PDB entry 8WRC | X-ray diffraction, 3.59 A resolution | chains A and I of the 22 polymer chains in the assembly

== Chain A ==
Molecule: 16S rRNA
From: Thermus thermophilus HB8
Sequence (1522 nucleotides; each row starts with the number of its first residue; note: 42 numbers in that range are skipped by the numbering (no residue carries them; nothing is unmodelled there); a row labelled like 190A-190L holds insertion residues (190A, then the next letters in order); numbering starts at 0):
     0 UUUGUUGGAG AGUCUGAUCC UGGCUCAGGG UGAACGCUGG CGGCGUGCCU AAGACAUGCA
    60 AGUCGUGCGG G
    73 CCGCGGGGUU UU
    88 ACUCCG
    95 UGGUC
   101 AGCGGCGGAC GGGUGAGUAA CGCGUGGGU
  129A G
   130 ACCUACCCGG AAGAGGGGGA CAACCCGGGG AAACUCGGGC UAAUCCCCCA UGUGGACCCG
   190 C
190A-190L CCCUUGGGGUGU
   191 GUCCAAAGGG CUUU
   216 GCCCGCUUCC GGAUGGGCCC GCGUCCCAUC AGCUAGUUGG UGGGGUAAUG GCCCACCAAG
   276 GCGACGACGG GUAGCCGGUC UGAGAGGAUG GCCGGCCACA GGGGCACUGA GACACGGGCC
   336 CCACUCCUAC GGGAGGCAGC AGUUAGGAAU CUUCCGCAAU GGGCGCAAGC CUGACGGAGC
   396 GACGCCGCUU GGAGGAAGAA GCCCUUCGGG GUGUAAACUC CUGAA
   442 CCCGGGACGA AACCCCCGAC GA
   474 GGGGACUGAC GGUACCGGG
   494 GUAAUAGCGC CGGCCAACUC CGUGCCAGCA GCCXCGGUAA UACGGAGGGC GCGAGCGUUA
   554 CCCGGAUUCA CUGGGCGUAA AGGGCGUGUA GGCGGCCUGG GGCGUCCCAU GUGAAAGACC
   614 ACGGCUCAAC CGUGGGGGAG CGUGGGAUAC GCUCAGGCUA GACGGUGGGA GAGGGUGGUG
   674 GAAUUCCCGG AGUAGCGGUG AAAUGCGCAG AUACCGGGAG GAACGCCGAU GGCGAAGGCA
   734 GCCACCUGGU CCACCCGUGA CGCUGAGGCG CGAAAGCGUG GGGAGCAAAC CGGAUUAGAU
   794 ACCCGGGUAG UCCACGCCCU AAACGAUGCG CGCUAGGUCU CUGGGUCU
   848 CCUGGGGGCC GAAGCUAACG CGUUAAGCGC GCCGCCUGGG GAGUACGGCC GCAAGGCUGA
   908 AACUCAAAGG AAUUGACGGG GGCCCGCACA AGCGGUGGAG CAUGUGGUUU AAUUCGAAGX
   968 AACGCGAAGA ACCUUACCAG GCCUUGACAU GCUAGG
 1003A G
  1004 AACCCGGGUG AAAGCCUGGG GUGCCCC
1030A-1030D GCGA
  1031 GGGGAGCCCU AGCACAGGUG CUGCAUGGCC GUCGUCAGCU CGUGCCGUGA GGUGUUGGGU
  1091 UAAGUCCCGC AACGAGCGCA ACCCCCGCCG UUAGUUGCCA GCGGUUCGGC CGGGCACUCU
  1151 AACGGGACUG CCCGCGAAA
  1171 GCGGGAGGAA GGAGGGGACG ACGUCUGGUC AGCAUGGCCC UUACGGCCUG GGCGACACAC
  1231 GUGCUACAAU GCCCACUACA AAGCGAUGCC ACCCGGCAAC GGGGAGCUAA UCGCAAAAAG
  1291 GUGGGCCCAG UUCGGAUUGG GGUCUGCAAC CCGACCCCAU GAAGCCGGAA UCGCUAGUAA
  1351 UCGCGGAUCA G
 1361A C
  1362 CAUGCCGCGG UGAAUACGUU CCCGGGCCUU GUACACACXG CCXGUXACGC CAUGGGAGCG
  1422 GGCUCUACCC GAAGUCGCCG GG
  1446 AGCCUACGGG
  1459 CAGGCGCCGA GGGUAGGGCC CGUGACUGGG GCGAAGUCGU AACAAGGUAG CUGUACCGGA
  1519 AGGUGCGGCU GGAUCCACUC CUUUCU
Unresolved in the structure: 0-4, 1533-1538
Construct notes: conflict U0, C13 (U in NR_037066), C1534 (A1507 in NR_037066), A1535 (C1508 in NR_037066), C1543 (U1514 in NR_037066); insertion (1027, 1031, 1244-1245, 1540-1541)
Modified positions: PSU (pseudouridine-5'-monophosphate) at position 516, G7M (N7-methyl-guanosine-5'-monophosphate) at position 527, M2G (N2-dimethylguanosine-5'-monophosphate) at position 966, 5MC (5-methylcytidine-5'-monophosphate) at position 967, 2MG (2N-methylguanosine-5'-monophosphate) at position 1207, 5MC (5-methylcytidine-5'-monophosphate) at position 1400, 4OC (4n,o2'-methylcytidine-5'-monophosphate) at position 1402, 5MC (5-methylcytidine-5'-monophosphate) at position 1404, 5MC (5-methylcytidine-5'-monophosphate) at position 1407, UR3 (3-methyluridine-5'-monophoshate) at position 1498, MA6 (6N-dimethyladenosine-5'-monophoshate) at position 1518, MA6 (6N-dimethyladenosine-5'-monophoshate) at position 1519, PSU (pseudouridine-5'-monophosphate) at position 1540, PSU (pseudouridine-5'-monophosphate) at position 1541
Covalent attachments: covalent link 5MC_1407/G1494
Bound ions: Mg2+ site 1: U5 (shared with 1 residue of chain H); Mg2+ site 2 near G21 (its only coordinating residue here); Mg2+ site 3: C48, U49, G115; Mg2+ site 4: C58, U387, G388; Mg2+ site 5: A59, U387; Mg2+ site 6 near G70 (its only coordinating residue here); Mg2+ site 7: G80, U81; Mg2+ site 8 near U82 (its only coordinating residue here); Mg2+ site 9: U83, U84; Mg2+ site 10: G107, G326; Mg2+ site 11: A109, G331; Mg2+ site 12 near G111 (its only coordinating residue here); 121 more Mg2+ sites not listed

== Chain I ==
Name: 30S ribosomal protein S9
From: Thermus thermophilus HB8
Reference sequence: P80374 (RS9_THET8); residues 1-128 here = UniProt positions 1-128
Amino-acid sequence (128 residues; row label = number of the first residue in the row):
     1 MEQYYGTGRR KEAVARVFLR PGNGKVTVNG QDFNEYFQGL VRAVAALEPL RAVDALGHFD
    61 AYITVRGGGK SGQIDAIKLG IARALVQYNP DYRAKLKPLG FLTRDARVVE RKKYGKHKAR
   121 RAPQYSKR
Unresolved in the structure: 1
Bound ions: Mg2+ site 1 near Glu-2 (its only coordinating residue here); Mg2+ site 2 near Glu-12 (its only coordinating residue here); Mg2+ site 3: Arg-16 (shared with U1148(A) of chain A)

== Interface between chain A and chain I ==
Contacting residue pairs - 100 pairs, chain A then chain I:
  G941(A) with Arg-121(I), base contact
  G942(A) with Gln-124(I), hydrogen bond to the base
  U943(A) with Gln-124(I), hydrogen bond to the sugar
  M2G_966(A) with Lys-127(I), sugar contact
  C1116(A) with Val-108(I), sugar contact
  G1117(A) with Arg-104(I), phosphate contact; Ala-106(I), sugar contact
  C1118(A) with Arg-104(I), salt bridge to the phosphate
  G1127(A) with Arg-16(I), hydrogen bond to the phosphate
  C1128(A) with Arg-16(I), salt bridge to the phosphate; Arg-66(I), salt bridge to the phosphate
  A1130(A) with Gln-3(I), hydrogen bond to the phosphate; Phe-18(I), sugar contact
  G1131(A) with Gln-3(I), hydrogen bond to the phosphate
  C1147(A) with Tyr-5(I), sugar contact; Arg-16(I), hydrogen bond to the base
  U1148(A) with Arg-9(I), salt bridge to the phosphate; Val-14(I), sugar contact
  G1178(A) with Arg-93(I), salt bridge to the phosphate; Lys-97(I), phosphate contact
  A1179(A) with Thr-103(I), phosphate contact; Arg-104(I), sugar contact
  A1180(A) with Thr-103(I), phosphate contact
  G1186(A) with Glu-110(I), sugar contact; Lys-113(I), hydrogen bond to the phosphate
  G1187(A) with Arg-111(I), hydrogen bond to the sugar; Lys-113(I), salt bridge to the phosphate
  A1188(A) with Tyr-114(I), hydrogen bond to the phosphate
  C1230(A) with Arg-128(I), hydrogen bond to the sugar
  G1231(A) with Ser-126(I), hydrogen bond to the phosphate; Arg-128(I), sugar contact
  U1232(A) with Gln-124(I), hydrogen bond to the phosphate; Tyr-125(I), phosphate contact; Ser-126(I), hydrogen bond to the phosphate
  G1233(A) with His-117(I), salt bridge to the phosphate; Pro-123(I), phosphate contact; Gln-124(I), hydrogen bond to the phosphate
  A1248(A) with Tyr-36(I), hydrogen bond to the sugar; Lys-70(I), sugar contact
  C1249(A) with Tyr-36(I), sugar contact; Gly-67(I), hydrogen bond to the sugar; Gly-68(I), hydrogen bond to the sugar; Gly-69(I), sugar contact; Gln-73(I), hydrogen bond to the sugar
  A1250(A) with Arg-66(I), phosphate contact; Gly-67(I), hydrogen bond to the phosphate; Gly-68(I), sugar contact
  A1251(A) with Glu-12(I), sugar contact
  G1290(A) with Leu-40(I), sugar contact
  G1291(A) with Gln-38(I), phosphate contact; Gly-39(I), phosphate contact; Leu-40(I), sugar contact
  U1292(A) with Gly-39(I), phosphate contact
  C1342(A) with Gln-124(I), sugar contact; Tyr-125(I), phosphate contact
  G1343(A) with Arg-121(I), hydrogen bond to the sugar; Ala-122(I), hydrogen bond to the sugar; Tyr-125(I), phosphate contact
  C1344(A) with Arg-120(I), sugar contact; Ala-122(I), phosphate contact
  U1345(A) with Arg-120(I), salt bridge to the phosphate
  A1346(A) with Arg-120(I), salt bridge to the phosphate
  G1347(A) with Arg-10(I), hydrogen bond to the base; Arg-107(I), hydrogen bond to the base; Val-108(I), sugar contact; Val-109(I), sugar contact; Glu-110(I), hydrogen bond to the phosphate
  U1348(A) with Glu-110(I), phosphate contact; Arg-120(I), phosphate contact
  A1349(A) with Lys-118(I), salt bridge to the phosphate; Arg-120(I), hydrogen bond to the phosphate; Arg-121(I), hydrogen bond to the phosphate
  A1350(A) with Lys-118(I), phosphate contact; Arg-121(I), salt bridge to the phosphate
  U1351(A) with Lys-118(I), hydrogen bond to the base
  C1366(A) with His-117(I), salt bridge to the phosphate
  C1367(A) with Lys-112(I), salt bridge to the phosphate; Tyr-114(I), phosphate contact; Gly-115(I), hydrogen bond to the phosphate; Lys-116(I), phosphate contact
  G1368(A) with Arg-111(I), salt bridge to the phosphate; Lys-112(I), salt bridge to the phosphate; Lys-113(I), phosphate contact; Tyr-114(I), hydrogen bond to the phosphate
  C1369(A) with Arg-111(I), phosphate contact; Lys-112(I), hydrogen bond to the phosphate
  G1370(A) with Glu-12(I), sugar contact; Val-109(I), base contact
  G1371(A) with Lys-11(I), phosphate contact; Glu-12(I), phosphate contact; Gly-68(I), sugar contact; Gly-69(I), phosphate contact; Val-109(I), phosphate contact
  U1372(A) with Lys-11(I), salt bridge to the phosphate; Gly-69(I), phosphate contact; Ser-71(I), sugar contact; Gly-72(I), hydrogen bond to the phosphate
  G1373(A) with Lys-11(I), hydrogen bond to the base; Ser-71(I), hydrogen bond to the phosphate; Val-109(I), base contact
Also at the interface, not in a pair above, chain A (53 interface residues in all): C970, C1129, C1149, G1177, U1341
Also at the interface, not in a pair above, chain I (54 interface residues in all): Glu-2, Thr-7, Arg-20, Phe-37, Arg-42, Tyr-62, Ala-119

== In short ==
The interface between chain A and chain I involves 53 residues on one side and 54 on the other, with 33
hydrogen bonds and 16 salt bridges. Polar contacts include G942(A)/Gln-124(I), C1147(A)/Arg-16(I) and
G1347(A)/Arg-10(I). C48(A), U49(A) and G115(A) coordinate Mg2+ site 3.
Here chain A is 16S rRNA and chain I is 30S ribosomal protein S9, both from Thermus thermophilus HB8. Entry
8WRC (Time-Resolved Ambient Temperature Kineto-Crystallographic Structure of Initiation Factor in Complex with
Ribosome) was determined by X-ray diffraction.
